6QCI - chain A; structure by X-ray diffraction, 2.30 A resolution.

[Chain A]
Protein: E3 ubiquitin-protein ligase XIAP
Source organism: Homo sapiens
Notes: EC 2.3.2.27
UniProt: P98170 (XIAP_HUMAN); residue numbers follow UniProt; this construct covers 10-99
Amino-acid sequence (111 residues; each row starts with the number of its first residue; numbers below 1 keep their minus sign (Met-11 is residue -11)):
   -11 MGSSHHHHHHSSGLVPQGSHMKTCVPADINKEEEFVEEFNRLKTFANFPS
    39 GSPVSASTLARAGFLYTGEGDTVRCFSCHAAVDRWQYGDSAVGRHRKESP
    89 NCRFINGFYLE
Unresolved in the structure: -11 to 20, 99
Construct notes: initiating methionine (-11); expression tag (-10 to 9); engineered mutation Glu86 (Val in P98170)
Ion coordination: Zn2+: Cys63, Cys66, His83, Cys90; Na+: Ala69, Glu86 (shared with 2 residues of chain B)
What the authors report for this chain:
  - mutagenesis - R62S, R82S, V86E: decreased binding to NF023
  - mutagenesis - V86E: abolished binding to homodimerization
  - mutagenesis - D71A: abolished binding to NF023
  - mutagenesis - D71A (537+/-60 uM): unchanged binding to 6

[In short]
The Zn2+ site is built by Cys63, Cys66, His83 and Cys90. Ala69 and Glu86 coordinate Na+. From the paper: R62S,
R82S and V86E reduce binding to NF023; V86E abolishes binding to homodimerization.
Chain A is E3 ubiquitin-protein ligase XIAP (Homo sapiens); the structure, Structure of XIAP-BIR1 V86E mutant,
was determined by X-ray diffraction together with 6GJW from the same study.
